PDB entry 7BFQ | electron microscopy, 4.15 A resolution (low resolution: residue-level contacts below are approximate; hydrogen-bond / salt-bridge calls are withheld) | chains C and U of the 4 polymer chains in the assembly

Chain C:
Protein: Integrator complex subunit 4
Organism: Homo sapiens
Reference sequence: Q96HW7 (INT4_HUMAN); residues 1-963 here = UniProt positions 1-963
Chain sequence (979 residues; each row starts with the number of its first residue; numbers below 1 keep their minus sign (Met-15 is residue -15)):
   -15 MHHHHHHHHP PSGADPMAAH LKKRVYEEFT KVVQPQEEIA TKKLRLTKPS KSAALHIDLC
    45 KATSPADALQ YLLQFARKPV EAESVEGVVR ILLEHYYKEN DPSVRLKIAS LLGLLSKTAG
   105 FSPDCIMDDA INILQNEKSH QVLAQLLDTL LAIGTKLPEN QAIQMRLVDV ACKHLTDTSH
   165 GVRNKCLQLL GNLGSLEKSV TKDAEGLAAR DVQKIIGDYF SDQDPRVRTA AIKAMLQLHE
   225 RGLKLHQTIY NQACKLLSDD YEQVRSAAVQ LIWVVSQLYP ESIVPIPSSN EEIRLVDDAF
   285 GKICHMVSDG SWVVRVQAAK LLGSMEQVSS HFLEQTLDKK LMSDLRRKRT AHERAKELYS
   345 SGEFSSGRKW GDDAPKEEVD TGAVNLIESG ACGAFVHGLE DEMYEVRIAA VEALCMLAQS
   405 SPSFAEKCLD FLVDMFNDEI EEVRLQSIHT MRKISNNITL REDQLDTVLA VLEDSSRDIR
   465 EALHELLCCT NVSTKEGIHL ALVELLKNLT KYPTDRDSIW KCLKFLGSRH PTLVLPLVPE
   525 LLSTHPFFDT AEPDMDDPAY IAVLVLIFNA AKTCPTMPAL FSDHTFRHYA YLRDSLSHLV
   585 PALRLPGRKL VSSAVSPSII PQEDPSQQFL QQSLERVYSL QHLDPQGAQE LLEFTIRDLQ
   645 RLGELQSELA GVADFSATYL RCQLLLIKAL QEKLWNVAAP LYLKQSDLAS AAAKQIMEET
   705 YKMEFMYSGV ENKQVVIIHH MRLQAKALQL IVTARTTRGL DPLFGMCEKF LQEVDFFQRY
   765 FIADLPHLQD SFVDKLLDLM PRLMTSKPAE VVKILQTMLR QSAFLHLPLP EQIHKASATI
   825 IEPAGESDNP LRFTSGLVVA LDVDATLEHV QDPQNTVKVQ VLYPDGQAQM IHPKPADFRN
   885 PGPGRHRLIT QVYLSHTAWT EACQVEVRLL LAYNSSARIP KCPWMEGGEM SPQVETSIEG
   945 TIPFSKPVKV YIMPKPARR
Disordered / not traced: -15 to 34, 181-193, 346-963
Construct notes: initiating methionine (-15); expression tag (-14 to 0)
Curated features (UniProtKB/Swiss-Prot):
  - modified residue: Lys26 (N6-acetyllysine)
  - cross-link: Lys791 (Glycyl lysine isopeptide (Lys-Gly) (interchain with G-Cter in SUMO1))

Chain U:
Protein: Unknown
Organism: Homo sapiens
Chain sequence (171 residues; each row starts with the number of its first residue; note: 37 numbers in that range are skipped by the numbering (no residue carries them; nothing is unmodelled there); X marks 171 residues of unknown identity (built as UNK)):
   346 XXXXXXXXXX XXXXXXXXXX XXXXXXXXXX XXXXXX
   419 XXXXXXXXXX XXXXXXXXXX XXXXXXXXXX XXXXXXXXXX XXXXXXXXXX XXXXXXXXXX
   479 XXXXXXXXXX XXXXXXXXXX XXXXXXXXXX XXXXXXXXXX XXXXXXXXXX XXXXXXXXXX
   539 XXXXXXXXXX XXXXX
Disordered / not traced: 518-553

How chain C and chain U interact:
Interface residues of chain C (facing chain U), 8 residues: Leu329, Arg333, His336, Lys340, Leu342, Tyr343, Ser344, Ser345

Summary:
No residue of chain C is in contact with chain U.
Here chain C is Integrator complex subunit 4 and chain U is Unknown, both from Homo sapiens. Entry 7BFQ
(Structure of the Integrator cleavage module with extended INTS4 and rigid body docked INTS9/11 CTD) was
determined by electron microscopy, deposited together with 7BFP.
